4QV7 - chains O and P of the 28 polymer chains in the assembly; structure by X-ray diffraction, 2.60 A resolution.

Chain O:
Name: Proteasome subunit alpha type-2
Source organism: Saccharomyces cerevisiae
Notes: EC 3.4.25.1; engineered mutation(s): A50V
Reference sequence: P23639 (PSA2_YEAST); residue numbers follow UniProt; this construct covers 1-250
Sequence (250 residues; row label = number of the first residue in the row):
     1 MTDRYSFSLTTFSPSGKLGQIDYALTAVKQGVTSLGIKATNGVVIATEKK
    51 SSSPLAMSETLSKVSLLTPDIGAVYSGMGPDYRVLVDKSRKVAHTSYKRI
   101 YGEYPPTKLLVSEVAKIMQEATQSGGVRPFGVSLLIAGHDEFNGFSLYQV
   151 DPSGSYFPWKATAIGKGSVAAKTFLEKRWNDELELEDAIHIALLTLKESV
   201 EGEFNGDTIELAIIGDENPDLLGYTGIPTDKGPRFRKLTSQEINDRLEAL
UniProt features mapped onto this chain:
  - cross-link: Lys108 (Glycyl lysine isopeptide (Lys-Gly) (interchain with G-Cter in ubiquitin))

Chain P:
Name: Proteasome subunit alpha type-3
Source organism: Saccharomyces cerevisiae
Notes: EC 3.4.25.1
Reference sequence: P23638 (PSA3_YEAST); residues 0-257 here correspond to UniProt positions 1-258 (UniProt number = residue number + 1)
Sequence (258 residues; each row starts with the number of its first residue; numbering starts at 0):
     0 MGSRRYDSRTTIFSPEGRLYQVEYALESISHAGTAIGIMASDGIVLAAER
    50 KVTSTLLEQDTSTEKLYKLNDKIAVAVAGLTADAEILINTARIHAQNYLK
   100 TYNEDIPVEILVRRLSDIKQGYTQHGGLRPFGVSFIYAGYDDRYGYQLYT
   150 SNPSGNYTGWKAISVGANTSAAQTLLQMDYKDDMKVDDAIELALKTLSKT
   200 TDSSALTYDRLEFATIRKGANDGEVYQKIFKPQEIKDILVKTGITKKDED
   250 EEADEDMK
Not modelled in the structure: 0, 245-257
UniProt features mapped onto this chain:
  - cross-link (Glycyl lysine isopeptide (Lys-Gly)): Lys99 (interchain with G-Cter in ubiquitin), Lys198 (interchain with G-Cter in ubiquitin), Lys230 (interchain with G-Cter in ubiquitin)

Chain O / chain P interface:
Pairs across the interface (63; chain O residue first):
  Arg4(O) with Ser2(P), hydrogen bond (backbone-side chain)
  Tyr5(O) with Ser2(P); Tyr5(P)
  Ser6(O) with Gly125(P); Leu127(P)
  Phe7(O) with Ser2(P); Tyr5(P); Asp6(P); Gly126(P)
  Ser8(O) with Gly126(P), hydrogen bond (backbone-backbone); Leu127(P); Arg128(P), hydrogen bond (side chain-backbone)
  Thr10(O) with Arg128(P)
  Thr11(O) with Ser7(P); Thr9(P); Gln20(P)
  Phe12(O) with Gln20(P); Tyr23(P); Ala24(P), hydrophobic; Ser27(P); Leu79(P), hydrophobic; Arg128(P); Pro129(P); Gly131(P)
  Ser13(O) with Tyr23(P)
  Pro14(O) with Tyr23(P), hydrophobic; Glu26(P)
  Ser15(O) with Glu26(P); His30(P)
  Gly16(O) with Tyr23(P); Ser27(P), hydrogen bond (backbone-side chain)
  Lys38(O) with Glu57(P), salt bridge
  Ser112(O) with Glu84(P)
  Lys116(O) with Ile85(P)
  Gln119(O) with Ala81(P); Asp82(P), hydrogen bond; Ile85(P); Arg128(P)
  Thr122(O) with Arg128(P), hydrogen bond (backbone-side chain)
  Gln123(O) with Tyr121(P); Leu127(P); Arg128(P), hydrogen bond (side chain-backbone); Phe130(P)
  Gly125(O) with Leu127(P)
  Ser153(O) with Ala81(P)
  Gly154(O) with Ala81(P)
  Ser155(O) with Ala81(P)
  Tyr156(O) with Glu84(P), hydrogen bond
  Phe157(O) with Leu56(P), hydrophobic
  Pro158(O) with Leu56(P); Glu57(P), hydrogen bond (backbone-backbone); Thr60(P); Ser61(P)
  Trp159(O) with Ser53(P); Leu55(P); Leu56(P)
  Lys160(O) with Thr54(P), hydrogen bond (side chain-backbone); Leu55(P), hydrogen bond (backbone-backbone); Leu56(P); Glu57(P)
  Ala161(O) with Leu55(P)
  Leu175(O) with Leu55(P), hydrophobic
  Glu176(O) with Thr54(P)
Interface residues without a listed pair, chain O (35 interface residues in all): Leu18, Ser124, Tyr148, Lys172, Trp179
Interface residues without a listed pair, chain P (32 interface residues in all): Thr80

In short:
35 residues of chain O and 32 residues of chain P are in contact, with 11 hydrogen bonds and 1 salt bridge.
Polar pairs include Lys38(O)-Glu57(P), Arg4(O)-Ser2(P) and Ser8(O)-Arg128(P).
Chain O is Proteasome subunit alpha type-2 and chain P is Proteasome subunit alpha type-3, both from
Saccharomyces cerevisiae; the structure, yCP beta5-A50V mutant, was determined by X-ray diffraction, deposited
together with 4QUX, 4QUY, 4QV0, 4QV1, 4QV3, 4QV4 and 42 further entries.
